Entry 2HMM (X-ray diffraction, 1.60 A resolution); this record covers chains A and B.

# Chain A
Name: Naphthalene 1,2-dioxygenase alpha subunit
Organism: Pseudomonas sp
Notes: EC 1.14.12.12; engineered mutation(s): F352V
Reference sequence: P0A111 (NDOB_PSEU8); residue numbers follow UniProt; this construct covers 1-449
Chain sequence (449 residues; each row starts with the number of its first residue):
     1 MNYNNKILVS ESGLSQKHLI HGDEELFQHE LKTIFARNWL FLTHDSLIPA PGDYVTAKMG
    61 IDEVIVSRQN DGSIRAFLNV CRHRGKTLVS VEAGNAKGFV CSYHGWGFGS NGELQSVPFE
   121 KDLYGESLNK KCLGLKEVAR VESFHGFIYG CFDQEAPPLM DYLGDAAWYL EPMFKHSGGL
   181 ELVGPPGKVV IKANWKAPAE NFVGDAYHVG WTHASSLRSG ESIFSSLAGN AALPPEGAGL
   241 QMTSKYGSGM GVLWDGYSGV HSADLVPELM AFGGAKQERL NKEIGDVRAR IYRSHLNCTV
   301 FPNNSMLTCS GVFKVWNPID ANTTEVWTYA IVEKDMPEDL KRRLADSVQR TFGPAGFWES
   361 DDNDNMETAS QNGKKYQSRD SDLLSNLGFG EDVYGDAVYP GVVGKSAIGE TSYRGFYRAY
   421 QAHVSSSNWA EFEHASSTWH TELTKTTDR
Disordered / not traced: 447-449
Metal / ion sites: 2Fe-2S cluster Fe: Cys81, His83, Cys101, His104; Fe ion: His208, His213, Asp362
Residues lining bound ligands:
  - anthracene (AN3): Asn201, Phe202, Asp205, His208, Val209, Phe224, Leu253, Val260, His295, Asn297, Leu307, Trp358
  - 2Fe-2S cluster (FES): Cys81, His83, Arg84, Gly85, Lys86, Cys101, Tyr103, His104, Gly105, Trp106
UniProt features mapped onto this chain:
  - binding site ([2Fe-2S] cluster): Cys81, His83, Cys101, His104
  - binding site (Fe cation): His208, His213, Asp362
  - mutagenesis: Phe352 (F352V: Changes the regioselectivity of the product for naphthalene, phenanthrene and biphenyl)
From the paper describing this entry:
  - Fe ion coordination: His208, His213
  - binding site for anthracene: Val209, Leu307

# Chain B
Name: Naphthalene 1,2-dioxygenase beta subunit
Organism: Pseudomonas sp
Notes: EC 1.14.12.12
Reference sequence: P0A113 (NDOC_PSEU8); residue numbers follow UniProt; this construct covers 1-194
Chain sequence (194 residues; numbered 1 to 194; the number before each row is that of its first residue):
     1 MMINIQEDKL VSAHDAEEIL RFFNCHDSAL QQEATTLLTQ EAHLLDIQAY RAWLEHCVGS
    61 EVQYQVISRE LRAASERRYK LNEAMNVYNE NFQQLKVRVE HQLDPQNWGN SPKLRFTRFI
   121 TNVQAAMDVN DKELLHIRSN VILHRARRGN QVDVFYAARE DKWKRGEGGV RKLVQRFVDY
   181 PERILQTHNL MVFL
Disordered / not traced: 1-2

# Interface between chain A and chain B
Residue-residue contacts (86; chain A residue first):
  Ser46(A) - Leu81(B)
  Leu47(A) - Tyr79(B)  hydrogen bond (backbone-side chain)
  Leu47(A) - Leu81(B)
  Asp53(A) - Tyr79(B)
  Val91(A) - Leu71(B)
  Val91(A) - Arg72(B)
  Val91(A) - Ala73(B)
  Glu92(A) - Glu70(B)
  Glu92(A) - Leu71(B)  hydrogen bond (backbone-backbone)
  Glu92(A) - Arg183(B)  salt bridge
  Ala93(A) - Glu70(B)
  Ala93(A) - Leu71(B)
  Ala93(A) - Arg72(B)
  Ala93(A) - Tyr79(B)  hydrophobic
  Gly94(A) - Glu76(B)
  Gly94(A) - Tyr79(B)
  Asn95(A) - Glu76(B)  hydrogen bond (backbone-side chain)
  Asn95(A) - Arg77(B)  hydrogen bond (backbone-side chain)
  Asn95(A) - Arg78(B)  hydrogen bond
  Asn95(A) - Tyr79(B)
  Val183(A) - Asn82(B)
  Gly184(A) - Asn82(B)
  Pro185(A) - Glu70(B)
  Pro185(A) - Asn82(B)
  Pro185(A) - Ala84(B)
  Pro185(A) - Met85(B)
  Pro185(A) - Arg183(B)
  Pro186(A) - Arg183(B)  hydrogen bond (backbone-side chain)
  Lys188(A) - Arg183(B)
  Lys188(A) - Ile184(B)
  Lys188(A) - Leu185(B)  hydrogen bond (backbone-backbone)
  Val189(A) - Leu185(B)  hydrophobic
  Val189(A) - His188(B)
  Val189(A) - Asn189(B)
  Val190(A) - Ile184(B)  hydrophobic
  Val190(A) - Leu185(B)  hydrogen bond (backbone-backbone)
  Val190(A) - Gln186(B)
  Val190(A) - His188(B)
  Ile191(A) - His188(B)
  Lys192(A) - His188(B)
  Trp211(A) - Gln106(B)
  Trp211(A) - Trp108(B)  hydrogen bond (backbone-side chain)
  Ala214(A) - Gln106(B)
  Ser215(A) - His101(B)  hydrogen bond
  Ser215(A) - Asp104(B)
  Ser215(A) - Asn107(B)
  Ser216(A) - His101(B)  hydrogen bond
  Arg218(A) - Asp104(B)  salt bridge
  Arg218(A) - Gln106(B)  hydrogen bond
  Ser219(A) - Val97(B)
  Ser219(A) - Glu100(B)
  Ser219(A) - His101(B)  hydrogen bond (side chain-backbone)
  Gly220(A) - Val97(B)
  Glu221(A) - Val97(B)
  Gly229(A) - Gln106(B)
  Asp264(A) - Gln94(B)  hydrogen bond
  Glu325(A) - Ile184(B)
  Asp346(A) - Asn86(B)  hydrogen bond
  Asp346(A) - Asn89(B)  hydrogen bond
  Gln349(A) - Met85(B)
  Gln349(A) - Asn86(B)
  Arg350(A) - Asn89(B)  hydrogen bond (side chain-backbone)
  Arg350(A) - Glu90(B)  salt bridge
  Arg350(A) - Gln94(B)  hydrogen bond
  Arg350(A) - Arg98(B)  hydrogen bond (backbone-side chain)
  Pro354(A) - Met85(B)
  Pro354(A) - Leu185(B)  hydrophobic
  Pro354(A) - Asn189(B)
  Pro354(A) - Leu190(B)  hydrogen bond (backbone-backbone)
  Ala355(A) - Val87(B)  hydrophobic
  Ala355(A) - Tyr88(B)  hydrophobic
  Ala355(A) - Arg98(B)  hydrogen bond (backbone-side chain)
  Ala355(A) - Leu190(B)
  Ala355(A) - Met191(B)
  Gly356(A) - Met191(B)
  Phe357(A) - Val97(B)  hydrophobic
  Phe357(A) - His101(B)
  Phe357(A) - Met191(B)  hydrophobic
  Ser360(A) - His101(B)
  Ser360(A) - Met191(B)
  Asp361(A) - His101(B)  salt bridge
  Asn363(A) - Asn189(B)  hydrogen bond
  Asp364(A) - Gly109(B)
  Asp364(A) - Arg147(B)  salt bridge
  Asp364(A) - Arg148(B)  salt bridge
  Glu367(A) - His188(B)  salt bridge
Interface residues without a listed pair, chain A (45 interface residues in all): Pro49, Val55, Ala96, Gly187, Thr212
Interface residues without a listed pair, chain B (39 interface residues in all): Ser68, Glu83

# Overview
Chain A and chain B form an interface of 45 and 39 residues respectively, with 22 hydrogen bonds and 7 salt
bridges. Among the polar pairs are Glu92(A)-Arg183(B), Arg218(A)-Asp104(B) and Arg350(A)-Glu90(B). The paper
reports a binding site for anthracene at Val209(A) and Leu307(A); Fe ion coordination by His208(A) and
His213(A).
Here chain A is Naphthalene 1,2-dioxygenase alpha subunit and chain B is Naphthalene 1,2-dioxygenase beta
subunit, both from Pseudomonas sp. Entry 2HMM (Crystal Structure of Naphthalene 1,2-Dioxygenase Bound to
Anthracene) was determined by X-ray diffraction (same publication as 2HMJ, 2HMK, 2HML, 2HMN and 2HMO).
